PDB entry 1ZSF | X-ray diffraction, 1.98 A resolution | chains A and B

Chain A:
Molecule: Protease retropepsin
Source organism: Human immunodeficiency virus 1
Notes: EC 3.4.23.16
UniProt: P03367 (POL_HV1BR); residues 1-99 here correspond to UniProt positions 69-167 (UniProt number = residue number + 68)
Amino-acid sequence (99 residues; numbered 1 to 99; the number before each row is that of its first residue):
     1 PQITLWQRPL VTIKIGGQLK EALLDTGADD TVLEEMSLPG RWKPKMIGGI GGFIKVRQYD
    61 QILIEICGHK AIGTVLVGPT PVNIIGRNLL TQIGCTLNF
Modified positions: Cys-67 (s-hydroxycysteine; CSO)
Small-molecule neighbours: 0ZS (N-{(2R,3S)-3-[(tert-butoxycarbonyl)amino]-2-hydroxy-4-phenylbutyl}-L-phenylalanyl-L-alpha-glutamyl-L-phenylalaninamide): Arg-8, Leu-23, Asp-25, Gly-27, Ala-28, Asp-29, Asp-30, Val-32, Ile-47, Gly-48, Gly-49, Ile-50, Phe-53, Thr-80, Pro-81, Val-82, Ile-84

Chain B:
Molecule: Protease retropepsin
Source organism: Human immunodeficiency virus 1
Notes: EC 3.4.23.16
UniProt: P03367 (POL_HV1BR); residues 101-199 here correspond to UniProt positions 69-167 (UniProt number = residue number - 32)
Amino-acid sequence (99 residues; each row starts with the number of its first residue):
   101 PQITLWQRPL VTIKIGGQLK EALLDTGADD TVLEEMSLPG RWKPKMIGGI GGFIKVRQYD
   161 QILIEICGHK AIGTVLVGPT PVNIIGRNLL TQIGCTLNF
Modified positions: Cys-167 (s-hydroxycysteine; CSO)
Small-molecule neighbours: 0ZS (N-{(2R,3S)-3-[(tert-butoxycarbonyl)amino]-2-hydroxy-4-phenylbutyl}-L-phenylalanyl-L-alpha-glutamyl-L-phenylalaninamide): Arg-108, Leu-123, Asp-125, Gly-127, Ala-128, Asp-129, Asp-130, Val-132, Ile-147, Gly-148, Gly-149, Ile-150, Phe-153, Thr-180, Pro-181, Val-182, Ile-184

How chain A and chain B interact:
Contacting residue pairs - 96 pairs, chain A then chain B:
  Pro-1(A) with Leu-197(B); Asn-198(B); Phe-199(B), hydrogen bond (backbone-backbone)
  Gln-2(A) with Thr-196(B); Leu-197(B); Asn-198(B)
  Ile-3(A) with Thr-196(B); Leu-197(B), hydrogen bond (backbone-backbone)
  Leu-5(A) with Thr-126(B); Arg-187(B), hydrogen bond (backbone-side chain); Leu-190(B), hydrophobic; Thr-191(B); Cys-195(B)
  Trp-6(A) with Arg-187(B), hydrogen bond (backbone-side chain); Thr-191(B)
  Gln-7(A) with Arg-187(B)
  Arg-8(A) with Asp-129(B), salt bridge; Arg-187(B)
  Pro-9(A) with Thr-126(B); Arg-187(B); Leu-197(B), hydrophobic
  Leu-23(A) with Gly-127(B)
  Leu-24(A) with Thr-126(B), hydrogen bond (backbone-side chain); Leu-197(B), hydrophobic
  Asp-25(A) with Asp-125(B); Thr-126(B); Gly-127(B)
  Thr-26(A) with Leu-105(B); Pro-109(B); Leu-124(B), hydrogen bond (side chain-backbone); Asp-125(B); Thr-126(B), hydrogen bond (backbone-side chain); Leu-197(B)
  Gly-27(A) with Leu-123(B); Asp-125(B), hydrogen bond (backbone-side chain)
  Asp-29(A) with Arg-108(B), salt bridge
  Gly-49(A) with Ile-150(B)
  Ile-50(A) with Gly-148(B); Gly-149(B); Ile-150(B), hydrogen bond (backbone-backbone); Ile-154(B); Thr-180(B); Ile-184(B), hydrophobic
  Gly-51(A) with Ile-150(B), hydrogen bond (backbone-backbone); Gly-151(B); Gly-152(B); Phe-153(B)
  Gly-52(A) with Ile-150(B); Gly-151(B)
  Phe-53(A) with Gly-151(B)
  Ile-54(A) with Ile-150(B), hydrophobic
  Cys-67(A) with Phe-199(B)
  His-69(A) with Phe-199(B)
  Thr-80(A) with Ile-150(B)
  Arg-87(A) with Leu-105(B), hydrogen bond (side chain-backbone); Trp-106(B); Gln-107(B); Arg-108(B); Pro-109(B)
  Leu-90(A) with Leu-105(B), hydrophobic
  Thr-91(A) with Leu-105(B); Trp-106(B)
  Ile-93(A) with Phe-199(B), hydrophobic
  Gly-94(A) with Asn-198(B); Phe-199(B)
  Cys-95(A) with Leu-105(B); Leu-197(B), hydrophobic; Asn-198(B); Phe-199(B), hydrophobic
  Thr-96(A) with Gln-102(B), hydrogen bond; Ile-103(B); Thr-104(B); Thr-196(B); Leu-197(B); Asn-198(B), hydrogen bond (backbone-backbone)
  Leu-97(A) with Pro-101(B); Gln-102(B); Ile-103(B), hydrogen bond (backbone-backbone); Pro-109(B), hydrophobic; Leu-124(B), hydrophobic; Thr-126(B); Thr-196(B); Leu-197(B), hydrophobic
  Asn-98(A) with Pro-101(B); Gln-102(B), hydrogen bond; Gly-194(B); Cys-195(B); Thr-196(B), hydrogen bond (backbone-backbone); Asn-198(B)
  Phe-99(A) with Pro-101(B), hydrogen bond (backbone-backbone); Ile-103(B), hydrophobic; Cys-167(B); His-169(B); Ile-193(B); Gly-194(B); Cys-195(B), hydrophobic
Also at the interface, not in a pair above, chain A (38 interface residues in all): Thr-4, Val-32, Gly-48, Ile-66, Ile-84
Also at the interface, not in a pair above, chain B (38 interface residues in all): Pro-179, Pro-181

Summary:
The chain A/chain B interface involves 38 residues from each chain, with 17 hydrogen bonds and 2 salt bridges.
Polar pairs include Arg-8(A)/Asp-129(B), Asp-29(A)/Arg-108(B) and Leu-5(A)/Arg-187(B). Compound 0ZS is bound
between chain A and chain B.
Both chains are Protease retropepsin (Human immunodeficiency virus 1). Entry 1ZSF (Crystal Structure of
Complex of a Hydroxyethylamine Inhibitor with HIV-1 Protease at 2.0A Resolution) was determined by X-ray
diffraction together with 1ZSR from the same study.
